PDB entry 8CHF | electron microscopy, 4.25 A resolution (low resolution: residue-level contacts below are approximate; hydrogen-bond / salt-bridge calls are withheld) | chains A and E of the 6 polymer chains in the assembly

# Chain A
Name: RAF proto-oncogene serine/threonine-protein kinase
Source organism: Homo sapiens
Notes: EC 2.7.11.1
UniProt: P04049 (RAF1_HUMAN); residue numbers follow UniProt; this construct covers 1-648
Amino-acid sequence (648 residues; row label = number of the first residue in the row):
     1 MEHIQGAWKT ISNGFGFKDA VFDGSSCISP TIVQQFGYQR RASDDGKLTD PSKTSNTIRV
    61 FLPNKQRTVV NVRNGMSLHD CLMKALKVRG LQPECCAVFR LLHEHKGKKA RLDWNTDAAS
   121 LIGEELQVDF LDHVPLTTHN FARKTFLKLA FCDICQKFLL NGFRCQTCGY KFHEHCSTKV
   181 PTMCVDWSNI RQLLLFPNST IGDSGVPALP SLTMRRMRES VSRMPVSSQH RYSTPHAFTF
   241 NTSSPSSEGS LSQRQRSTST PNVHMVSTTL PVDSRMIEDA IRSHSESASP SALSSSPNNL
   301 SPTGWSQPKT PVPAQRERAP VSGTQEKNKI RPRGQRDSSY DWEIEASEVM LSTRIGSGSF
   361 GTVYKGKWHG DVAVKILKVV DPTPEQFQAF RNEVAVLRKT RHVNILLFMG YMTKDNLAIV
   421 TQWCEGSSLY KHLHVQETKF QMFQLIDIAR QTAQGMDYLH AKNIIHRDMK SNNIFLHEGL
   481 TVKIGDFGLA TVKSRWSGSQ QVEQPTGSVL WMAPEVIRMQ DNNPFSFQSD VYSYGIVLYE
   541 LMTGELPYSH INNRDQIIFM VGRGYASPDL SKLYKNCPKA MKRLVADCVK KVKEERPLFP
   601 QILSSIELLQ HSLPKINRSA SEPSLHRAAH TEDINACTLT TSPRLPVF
Unresolved in the structure: 1-340, 496-501, 627-648
Construct notes: engineered mutation D341 (Tyr in P04049)
Modified / non-standard residues: S621 (phosphoserine; SEP)
Residues lining bound ligands: 29L (2-{4-[(1E)-1-(hydroxyimino)-2,3-dihydro-1H-inden-5-yl]-3-(pyridin-4-yl)-1H-pyrazol-1-yl}ethanol): I355, G356, S357, V363, A373, K375, E393, L406, I419, T421, Q422, W423, C424, G426, K431, F475, D486, F487
UniProt features mapped onto this chain:
  - zinc finger: T138 to C184 (Phorbol-ester/DAG-type)
  - region: R331 to V349 (Interaction with PEBP1/RKIP)
  - active site: D468 (Proton acceptor)
  - binding site (Zn(2+)): H139, C152, C155, C165, C168, H173, C176, C184
  - binding site (ATP): I355 to V363, K375
  - modified residue: S29 (Phosphoserine), S43 (Phosphoserine), S252 (Phosphoserine), S259 (Phosphoserine), T268 (Phosphothreonine), T269 (Phosphothreonine), S289 (Phosphoserine), S296 (Phosphoserine), S301 (Phosphoserine), S338 (Phosphoserine), S339 (Phosphoserine), Y340 (Phosphotyrosine), S471 (Phosphoserine), T491 (Phosphothreonine), S494 (Phosphoserine), S499 (Phosphoserine), R563 (Symmetric dimethylarginine), S621 (Phosphoserine), S642 (Phosphoserine)
  - natural variant: A237 (A237T: In CMD1NN), R256 (R256S: In NS5), S257 (S257L: In NS5 and LPRD2), S259 (S259A: In an ovarian serous carcinoma sample; S259F: In NS5), T260 (T260I: In hypertrophic cardiomyopathy; uncertain significance; T260R: In NS5), P261 (P261A: In NS5; P261L: In NS5; P261S: In NS5), V263 (V263A: In NS5), T310 (T310A: In CMD1NN), P332 (P332A: In CMD1NN), Q335 (Q335H: In a lung adenocarcinoma sample), D486 (D486G: In NS5; D486N: In NS5), T491 (T491I: In NS5; T491R: In NS5), 5 further natural variant entries in UniProt
  - mutagenesis: S338 to S339 (Reduced kinase activity; when associated with 340-D-D-341; Non-inhibited by PPP5C. Constitutively active and non-inhibited by PPP5C; when associated with 340-D-D-341), K375 (K375W: Catalytically inactive), T491 (T491D: Increased kinase activity but can still be inhibited by PPP5C; when associated with D-494), S494 (S494D: Increased kinase activity but can still be inhibited by PPP5C; when associated with D-491), R563 (R563K: Loss of methylation. Increased stability and catalytic activity in response to EGF treatment)

# Chain E
Name: Dual specificity mitogen-activated protein kinase kinase 1
Source organism: Homo sapiens
Notes: EC 2.7.12.2
UniProt: Q02750 (MP2K1_HUMAN); numbering as in UniProt (aligned over 1-393)
Amino-acid sequence (393 residues; row label = number of the first residue in the row):
     1 MPKKKPTPIQ LNPAPDGSAV NGTSSAETNL EALQKKLEEL ELDEQQRKRL EAFLTQKQKV
    61 GELKDDDFEK ISELGAGNGG VVFKVSHKPS GLVMARKLIH LEIKPAIRNQ IIRELQVLHE
   121 CNSPYIVGFY GAFYSDGEIS ICMEHMDGGS LDQVLKKAGR IPEQILGKVS IAVIKGLTYL
   181 REKHKIMHRD VKPSNILVNS RGEIKLCDFG VSGQLIDAMA NAFVGTRSYM SPERLQGTHY
   241 SVQSDIWSMG LSLVEMAVGR YPIPPPDAKE LELMFGCQVE GDAAETPPRP RTPGRPLSSY
   301 GMDSRPPMAI FELLDYIVNE PPPKLPSGVF SLEFQDFVNK CLIKNPAERA DLKQLMVHAF
   361 IKRSDAEEVD FAGWLCSTIG LNQPSTPTHA AGV
Unresolved in the structure: 1-61, 74-81, 275-306, 380-393
Construct notes: engineered mutation A218 (Ser in Q02750), A222 (Ser in Q02750)
UniProt features mapped onto this chain:
  - region: E270 to P307 (RAF1-binding)
  - active site: D190 (Proton acceptor)
  - binding site (ATP): L74 to V82, K97, M143 to M146, S150 to Q153, K192 to N195, D208
  - binding site (U0126): K97, D208 to V211
  - binding site (K-252a): E144 to M146, S194
  - site: P8, I9 (Cleavage)
  - modified residue: T286 (Phosphothreonine), T292 (Phosphothreonine), S298 (Phosphoserine)
  - natural variant: F53 (F53S: In CFC3), Q56 (Q56P: In MEL), K57 (K57E: In MEL; K57N: In MEL), G128 (G128V: In CFC3), Y130 (Y130C: In CFC3)
  - mutagenesis: K97 (K97A: Loss of catalytic activity. Strongly reduces phosphorylation upon UV irradiation; K97R: Loss of catalytic activity. No effect on BRAF-KSR1 or BRAF-KSR2 dimerization), S150 (S150A: No loss of activity), S212 (S212A: No loss of activity), M219 (M219V: Increases interaction with KSR1 and BRAF; M219W: Increases interaction with KSR1 and BRAF; when associated with L-220), A220 (A220L: Increases interaction with KSR1 and BRAF; when associated with w-219), N221 (N221Y: Increases interaction with KSR1 and BRAF), F311 (F311S: Loss of interaction with BRAF and KSR1. Loss of BRAF-KSR1 dimerization)

# How chain A and chain E interact
Contacting residue pairs (47):
  R354(A) with E138(E)
  Y430(A) with E102(E); N221(E)
  K431(A) with E102(E)
  H434(A) with K104(E)
  V435(A) with E102(E); I103(E); K104(E)
  E437(A) with K104(E)
  P505(A) with V224(E)
  G507(A) with A222(E); F223(E); V224(E)
  V509(A) with N221(E); A222(E)
  L510(A) with A220(E)
  W511(A) with N221(E)
  I517(A) with F311(E)
  R518(A) with F311(E)
  M519(A) with A309(E)
  L546(A) with N221(E)
  N552(A) with I216(E); D217(E); A220(E)
  R554(A) with A220(E); F223(E); V224(E); G225(E)
  D555(A) with S228(E); M230(E); L235(E); L314(E)
  Q556(A) with R234(E); L235(E); G237(E)
  I558(A) with F311(E); L314(E)
  F559(A) with F311(E); L314(E); D315(E); V318(E)
  M560(A) with L235(E); Q236(E)
  G562(A) with F311(E)
  R563(A) with F311(E); D315(E); V318(E)
Also at the interface, not in a pair above, chain A (27 interface residues in all): S357, S508, N553
Also at the interface, not in a pair above, chain E (29 interface residues in all): H100, D136, R189, M219, T238, I310

# Summary
27 residues of chain A face 29 of chain E across their interface. Ligands of chain A: compound 29L. From
UniProt: active-site residue D468(A), 8 Zn2+-binding residues, 10 ATP-binding residues and 6 mutagenesis sites
on chain A.
Chain A is RAF proto-oncogene serine/threonine-protein kinase and chain E is Dual specificity
mitogen-activated protein kinase kinase 1, both from Homo sapiens; the structure, cryo-EM Structure of
Craf:14-3-3:Mek1, was determined by electron microscopy (same publication as 8CPD).
